Entry 5G0B (X-ray diffraction, 1.55 A resolution); this record covers chain A.

Chain A:
Molecule: Carbonic anhydrase 2
Source organism: Homo sapiens
Notes: EC 4.2.1.1; fragment: catalytic domain
UniProt: P00918 (CAH2_HUMAN); the author numbering skips numbers that UniProt does not, so the offset changes along the chain: 1-125 = UniProt 1-125; 127-261 = UniProt 126-260
Chain sequence (260 residues; row label = number of the first residue in the row; note: 1 number in that range is skipped by the numbering (no residue carries it; nothing is unmodelled there)):
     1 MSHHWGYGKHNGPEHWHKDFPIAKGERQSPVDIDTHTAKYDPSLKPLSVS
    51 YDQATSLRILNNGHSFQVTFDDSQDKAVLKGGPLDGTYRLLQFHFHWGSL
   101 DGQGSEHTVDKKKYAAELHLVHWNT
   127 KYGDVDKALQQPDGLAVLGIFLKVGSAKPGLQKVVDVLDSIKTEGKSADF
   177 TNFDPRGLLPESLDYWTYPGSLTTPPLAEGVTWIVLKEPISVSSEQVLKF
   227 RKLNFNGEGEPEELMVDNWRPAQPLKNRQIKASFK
Unresolved in the structure: 1-3
Sequence notes: engineered mutation Ser65 (Ala in P00918), Gln67 (Asn in P00918), Thr69 (Glu in P00918), Leu91 (Ile in P00918), Val131 (Phe130 in P00918), Asp132 (Gly131 in P00918), Leu135 (Val134 in P00918), Glu170 (Lys169 in P00918), Ala204 (Leu203 in P00918), Gly206 (Cys205 in P00918)
Metal / ion sites: Zn2+: His94, His96, His119
Swiss-Prot annotation at these positions:
  - active site: His64 (Proton donor/acceptor)
  - binding site (Zn(2+)): His94, His96, His119
  - binding site (substrate): Thr199, Thr200
  - site: Tyr7 (Fine-tunes the proton-transfer properties of H-64), Asn62 (Fine-tunes the proton-transfer properties of H-64), Gln92 (Involved in the binding of some activators, including histamine and L-histidine)
  - modified residue: Ser2 (N-acetylserine), Ser166 (Phosphoserine), Ser173 (Phosphoserine)

Overview:
His94, His96 and His119 form the Zn2+ site. Curated annotation (UniProt) lists active-site residue His64, 3
Zn2+-binding residues and substrate-binding residues Thr199 and Thr200.
Chain A is Carbonic anhydrase 2 (Homo sapiens); the structure, An unusual natural product primary sulfonamide:
synthesis, carbonic anhydrase inhibition and protein x-ray structure of Psammaplin ..., was determined by
X-ray diffraction, deposited together with 5A6H, 5G01, 5G03 and 5G0C.
